Entry 6LGN (electron microscopy, 5.30 A resolution (low resolution: residue-level contacts below are approximate; hydrogen-bond / salt-bridge calls are withheld)); this record covers chains j and o of the 46 polymer chains in the assembly.

Chain j (and o):
Protein: Triplex capsid protein 2
Source organism: Human herpesvirus 3
Notes: chain o of this document is another copy of the same molecule, construct and numbering; everything in this record applies to it too
UniProt: Q6QCL4 (Q6QCL4_HHV3); residues 1-316 here = UniProt positions 1-316
Amino-acid sequence (316 residues; numbered 1 to 316; the number before each row is that of its first residue):
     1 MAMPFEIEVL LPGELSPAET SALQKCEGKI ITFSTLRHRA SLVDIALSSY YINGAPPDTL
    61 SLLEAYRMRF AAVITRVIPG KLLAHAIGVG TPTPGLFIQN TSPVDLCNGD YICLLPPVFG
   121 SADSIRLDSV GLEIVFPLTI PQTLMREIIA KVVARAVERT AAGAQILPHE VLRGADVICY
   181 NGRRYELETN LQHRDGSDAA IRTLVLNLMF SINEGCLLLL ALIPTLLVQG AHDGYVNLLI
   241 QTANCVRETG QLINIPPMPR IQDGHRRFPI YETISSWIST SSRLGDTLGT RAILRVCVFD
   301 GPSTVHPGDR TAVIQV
Disordered / not traced: 1, 161-176, 187-198, 224-269 (chain o: 1-2, 163-175, 197, 227-268)

How chain j and chain o interact:
Pairs across the interface (60; chain j residue first):
  Phe5(j) - Phe299(o)
  Leu36(j) - Cys297(o)
  Leu36(j) - Val298(o)
  Leu36(j) - Phe299(o)
  Arg37(j) - Phe299(o)
  Arg67(j) - Tyr111(o)
  Met68(j) - Gly109(o)
  Met68(j) - Tyr111(o)
  Phe70(j) - Arg295(o)
  Phe70(j) - Cys297(o)
  Gly88(j) - Arg295(o)
  Arg146(j) - Ile278(o)
  Arg146(j) - Ser279(o)
  Arg146(j) - Ser282(o)
  Glu147(j) - Tyr271(o)
  Ala150(j) - Tyr271(o)
  Lys151(j) - Tyr271(o)
  Val153(j) - Ile274(o)
  Ala154(j) - Tyr271(o)
  Val157(j) - Leu222(o)
  Leu208(j) - Trp277(o)
  Ser211(j) - Trp277(o)
  Ile212(j) - Ile212(o)
  Ile212(j) - Leu219(o)
  Ile212(j) - Trp277(o)
  Asn213(j) - Leu219(o)
  Asn213(j) - Leu220(o)
  Asn213(j) - Ile223(o)
  Gly215(j) - Leu208(o)
  Gly215(j) - Ile212(o)
  Cys216(j) - Ile212(o)
  Leu218(j) - Leu204(o)
  Leu218(j) - Leu208(o)
  Leu219(j) - Leu208(o)
  Leu219(j) - Met209(o)
  Tyr271(j) - Ala154(o)
  Tyr271(j) - Arg155(o)
  Tyr271(j) - Asp176(o)
  Ile274(j) - Ala150(o)
  Ile274(j) - Ala154(o)
  Trp277(j) - Leu204(o)
  Trp277(j) - Leu284(o)
  Ile278(j) - Ala150(o)
  Ile278(j) - Leu204(o)
  Ile278(j) - Leu284(o)
  Ser279(j) - Arg146(o)
  Ser279(j) - Glu147(o)
  Ser281(j) - Ser281(o)
  Ser281(j) - Leu284(o)
  Ser282(j) - Arg146(o)
  Arg283(j) - Thr143(o)
  Arg283(j) - Glu147(o)
  Leu284(j) - Ile278(o)
  Gly285(j) - Ile278(o)
  Gly285(j) - Ser281(o)
  Gly285(j) - Ser282(o)
  Asp286(j) - Ser282(o)
  Leu288(j) - Ile278(o)
  Gly289(j) - Ser282(o)
  Arg291(j) - Arg291(o)
Also at the interface, not in a pair above, chain j (44 interface residues in all): Arg69, Val89, Gly90, Pro92, Thr160, Met209, Phe210, Ser275
Also at the interface, not in a pair above, chain o (38 interface residues in all): Thr93, Gln142, Lys151, Asn207, Leu226, Gly285, Asp300, Ile314

Summary:
44 residues of chain j face 38 of chain o across their interface.
Both chains are Triplex capsid protein 2 (Human herpesvirus 3). Entry 6LGN (The atomic structure of varicella
zoster virus C-capsid) was determined by electron microscopy, deposited together with 6LGL.
